Entry 4ONI (X-ray diffraction, 1.80 A resolution); this record covers chains A and C.

[Chain A]
Molecule: Nuclear receptor subfamily 5 group A member 2
Source organism: Homo sapiens
Notes: fragment: Ligand Binding Domain
UniProt: O00482 (NR5A2_HUMAN); numbering as in UniProt (aligned over 291-541)
Sequence (253 residues; each row starts with the number of its first residue):
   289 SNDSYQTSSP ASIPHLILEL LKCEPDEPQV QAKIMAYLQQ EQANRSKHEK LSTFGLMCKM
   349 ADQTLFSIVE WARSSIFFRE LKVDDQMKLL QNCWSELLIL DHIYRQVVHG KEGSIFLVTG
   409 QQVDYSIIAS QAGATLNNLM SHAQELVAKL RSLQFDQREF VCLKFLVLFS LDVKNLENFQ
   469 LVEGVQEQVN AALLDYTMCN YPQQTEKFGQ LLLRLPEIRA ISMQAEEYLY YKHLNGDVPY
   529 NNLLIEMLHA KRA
Disordered / not traced: 289-298, 540-541
Differences from the reference sequence: expression tag (289-290)
UniProt features mapped onto this chain:
  - region: Tyr528 to Lys539 (AF-2)
  - binding site (a phospholipid derivative): Gly421 to Leu424, Tyr516, Lys520
  - mutagenesis: Asp314 (D314R: Decreased interaction with PPARGC1A; decreased ability to increase transcription of target genes), Ala324 (A324R: Does not affect interaction with PPARGC1A; does not affect ability to increase transcription of target genes), Phe342 (F342W: Reduced phospholipid binding. Strongly reduced transactivation; when associated with W-416), Thr352 (T352V: Reduced activation by the synthetic agonists RR-RJW100 and GSK8470), His390 (H390A: Reduced activation by the synthetic agonist GSK8470 without affecting activation by the synthetic agonist RR-RJW100), Gly398 (G398A: Decreased ability to activate transcription), Ile416 (I416W: Reduced phospholipid binding. Strongly reduced transactivation; when associated with W-342), Gly421 (G421A: Decreased ability to activate transcription)

[Chain C]
Molecule: Nuclear receptor subfamily 0 group B member 2
Notes: fragment: NR Box1
UniProt: Q15466 (NR0B2_HUMAN); residue numbers follow UniProt; this construct covers 12-30
Sequence (19 residues; row label = number of the first residue in the row):
    12 QGAASRPAIL YALLSSSLK
Disordered / not traced: 12, 29-30

[How chain A and chain C interact]
Residue-residue contacts (25):
  Phe354(A) - Ile20(C)  hydrophobic
  Phe354(A) - Leu24(C)  hydrophobic
  Val357(A) - Leu21(C)  hydrophobic
  Arg361(A) - Leu24(C)  hydrogen bond (side chain-backbone)
  Arg361(A) - Leu25(C)  hydrogen bond (side chain-backbone)
  Arg361(A) - Ser27(C)  hydrogen bond (side chain-backbone)
  Val371(A) - Tyr22(C)  hydrophobic
  Val371(A) - Leu25(C)
  Asp372(A) - Tyr22(C)
  Gln374(A) - Leu25(C)
  Met375(A) - Arg17(C)
  Met375(A) - Pro18(C)
  Met375(A) - Leu21(C)  hydrophobic
  Met375(A) - Tyr22(C)  hydrophobic
  Met375(A) - Leu25(C)  hydrophobic
  Gln379(A) - Pro18(C)
  Asn530(A) - Ile20(C)
  Leu531(A) - Leu21(C)
  Glu534(A) - Pro18(C)
  Glu534(A) - Ala19(C)  hydrogen bond (side chain-backbone)
  Glu534(A) - Ile20(C)  hydrogen bond (side chain-backbone)
  Met535(A) - Pro18(C)  hydrophobic
  Met535(A) - Leu21(C)  hydrophobic
  Ala538(A) - Ser16(C)
  Ala538(A) - Pro18(C)
Other interface residues (no listed pair), chain A (16 interface residues in all): Leu378, Asn529, His537
Other interface residues (no listed pair), chain C (12 interface residues in all): Ser26, Ser28

[Overview]
Chain A and chain C form an interface of 16 and 12 residues respectively; the contacts include 5 hydrogen
bonds. Polar pairs include Arg361(A)-Leu24(C), Arg361(A)-Leu25(C) and Arg361(A)-Ser27(C). UniProt lists 6
phospholipid derivative-binding residues and 8 mutagenesis sites on chain A.
Here chain A is Nuclear receptor subfamily 5 group A member 2 (Homo sapiens) and chain C is Nuclear receptor
subfamily 0 group B member 2. Entry 4ONI (Structure of Human Orphan Receptor LRH1 bound to two bacterial
phospholipids) was determined by X-ray diffraction.
